PDB entry 7OD9 | X-ray diffraction, 2.30 A resolution | chains B and C of the 4 polymer chains in the assembly

Chain B:
Name: Response regulator receiver protein
Organism: Methanococcus maripaludis X1
UniProtKB: G0H061 (G0H061_METMI); numbering as in UniProt (aligned over 3-123)
Chain sequence (142 residues; numbered -5 to 136; the number before each row is that of its first residue; numbers below 1 keep their minus sign (Met-5 is residue -5)):
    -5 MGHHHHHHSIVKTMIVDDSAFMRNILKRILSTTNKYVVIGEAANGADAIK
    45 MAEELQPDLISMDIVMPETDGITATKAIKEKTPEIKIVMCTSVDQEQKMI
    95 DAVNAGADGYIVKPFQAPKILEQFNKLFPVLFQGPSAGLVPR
Not modelled in the structure: -5 to 0, 130-136
Differences from the reference sequence: initiating methionine (-5); expression tag (-4 to 2, 124-136)
Metal / ion sites: Mg2+: Asp12, Asp57, Val59; beryllium trifluoride ion near Asp57 (its only coordinating residue here)
Reported in the primary citation:
  - post-translational modification sites: Asp57 (proposed by the authors, not directly observed)

Chain C:
Name: C-terminal domain of CheF from Methanococcus maripaludis
Organism: Methanococcus maripaludis X1
UniProtKB: G0H062 (G0H062_METMI); numbering as in UniProt (aligned over 245-348)
Chain sequence (115 residues; each row starts with the number of its first residue):
   234 GSGGIEGGSMGTIKSLLPKSEDDLDSEMAVESWSGDKLKNEVEQLAPEEQ
   284 EILTAIYTGITSLELPGMMGMDIDEVEKVLEKLIDQGFLDLVRIRKETDL
   334 TEKGRAVTNFIITNF
Not modelled in the structure: 234-258
Differences from the reference sequence: expression tag (234-244)
Reported in the primary citation:
  - Mg2+ coordination through a water molecule: Phe348

Chain B / chain C interface:
Pairs across the interface - 18 pairs, chain B then chain C:
  Phe15(B) - Glu284(C)
  Phe15(B) - Ala288(C)  hydrophobic
  Phe15(B) - Met301(C)  hydrophobic
  Phe15(B) - Met302(C)  hydrophobic
  Asn18(B) - Met301(C)
  Ile19(B) - Ala288(C)  hydrophobic
  Ile19(B) - Thr291(C)
  Ile19(B) - Ile293(C)  hydrophobic
  Ile19(B) - Met301(C)
  Arg22(B) - Ile293(C)
  Arg22(B) - Glu297(C)
  Ile23(B) - Thr291(C)
  Pro108(B) - Tyr290(C)  hydrophobic
  Phe109(B) - Tyr290(C)
  Phe109(B) - Thr291(C)
  Gln110(B) - Tyr290(C)
  Gln110(B) - Thr291(C)
  Ala111(B) - Thr291(C)  hydrogen bond (backbone-backbone)
Also at the interface, not in a pair above, chain B (11 interface residues in all): Met16, Pro112
Also at the interface, not in a pair above, chain C (9 interface residues in all): Thr287

Overview:
11 residues of chain B face 9 of chain C across their interface, with 1 hydrogen bond. Its one hydrogen bond,
Ala111(B)-Thr291(C), is backbone to backbone. The Mg2+ site is built by Asp12(B), Asp57(B) and Val59(B). From
the paper: water-mediated Mg2+ coordination by Phe348(C); a modification site at Asp57(B).
Chain B is Response regulator receiver protein and chain C is C-terminal domain of CheF from Methanococcus
maripaludis, both from Methanococcus maripaludis X1; the structure, Crystal structure of activated CheY fused
to the C-terminal domain of CheF, was determined by X-ray diffraction.
